PDB entry 8R1O | electron microscopy, 3.19 A resolution | chains C and F of the 9 polymer chains in the assembly

# Chain C
Protein: Exoribonuclease-like protein
Organism: Thermochaetoides thermophila DSM 1495
Reference sequence: G0S1P1 (G0S1P1_CHATD); residue numbers follow UniProt; this construct covers 1-357
Amino-acid sequence (357 residues; numbered 1 to 357; the number before each row is that of its first residue):
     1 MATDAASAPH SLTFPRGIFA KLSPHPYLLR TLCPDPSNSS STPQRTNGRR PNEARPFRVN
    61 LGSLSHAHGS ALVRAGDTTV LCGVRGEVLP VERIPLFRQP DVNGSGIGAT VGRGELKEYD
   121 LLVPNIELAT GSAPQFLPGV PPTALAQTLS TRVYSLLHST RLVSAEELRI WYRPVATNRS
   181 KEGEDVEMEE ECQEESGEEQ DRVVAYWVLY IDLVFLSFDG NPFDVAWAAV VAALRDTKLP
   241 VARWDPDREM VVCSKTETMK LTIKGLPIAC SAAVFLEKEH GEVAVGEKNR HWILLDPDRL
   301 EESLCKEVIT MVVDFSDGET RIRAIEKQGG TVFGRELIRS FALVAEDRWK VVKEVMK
Disordered / not traced: 1-12, 103-111, 176-199, 279-287

# Chain F
Protein: Exosome complex component MTR3
Organism: Thermochaetoides thermophila DSM 1495
Reference sequence: P0CT46 (MTR3_CHATD); numbering as in UniProt (aligned over 1-284)
Amino-acid sequence (284 residues; row label = number of the first residue in the row):
     1 MTDRRRINGP AGATIPPVYE DSGISEVKAL KIRSRPSNII RKIYLKTGVT PSASGSAYLE
    61 LETSANSGVS GLKLSCTVHG PRSLPRSSPF SPHMVVSTHV KYAPFATKQR RGYLRDPTER
   121 DLGIHLEAAL RGAIIADRWP KSGVDIIISI IEGDQDREAS KTQGDEVWDM MNTLSGCITV
   181 ASAALADAGI DCVDTVAGGV AALVQDSDGS PEIVVDPIPS EHRKILAACC VAYLPMRDEV
   241 TNLWFRGDLP ASDMDLYTEL VEKGIQASRS ANRVLVDCLT ETVG
Disordered / not traced: 1-2, 284

# Chain C / chain F interface
Pairs across the interface (83; chain C residue first):
  S63(C) - K73(F)
  L64(C) - F105(F)  hydrophobic
  L64(C) - I151(F)  hydrophobic
  L64(C) - E152(F)
  S65(C) - S70(F)  hydrogen bond (side chain-backbone)
  S65(C) - K73(F)  hydrogen bond
  S65(C) - E152(F)  hydrogen bond (backbone-side chain)
  H66(C) - E152(F)  salt bridge
  H66(C) - G153(F)  hydrogen bond (side chain-backbone)
  H66(C) - Q155(F)
  H66(C) - D156(F)  hydrogen bond (side chain-backbone)
  H68(C) - P17(F)
  D77(C) - P51(F)
  L81(C) - F105(F)
  L81(C) - I151(F)  hydrophobic
  G83(C) - F105(F)
  R85(C) - F105(F)  hydrogen bond (side chain-backbone)
  R85(C) - R110(F)
  R85(C) - D156(F)  salt bridge
  G86(C) - P17(F)
  E87(C) - T14(F)
  E87(C) - I15(F)
  E87(C) - R110(F)
  V88(C) - T14(F)
  V88(C) - I15(F)  hydrogen bond (backbone-backbone)
  L89(C) - P10(F)  hydrophobic
  L89(C) - T14(F)
  P90(C) - I15(F)  hydrophobic
  R93(C) - G12(F)
  R93(C) - A13(F)  hydrogen bond (side chain-backbone)
  R93(C) - I15(F)
  Y119(C) - P10(F)
  D120(C) - G9(F)
  D120(C) - P10(F)
  V123(C) - I7(F)
  V123(C) - G9(F)
  P124(C) - I7(F)
  N125(C) - R6(F)
  N125(C) - I7(F)  hydrogen bond (side chain-backbone)
  E127(C) - R6(F)  salt bridge
  E127(C) - P104(F)
  T130(C) - I147(F)
  G131(C) - T77(F)
  G131(C) - H79(F)  hydrogen bond (backbone-side chain)
  S132(C) - S52(F)  hydrogen bond (backbone-side chain)
  A133(C) - S52(F)
  L137(C) - H79(F)
  L137(C) - R82(F)
  P138(C) - R82(F)
  P138(C) - H99(F)
  P138(C) - D145(F)
  Q147(C) - R5(F)
  S150(C) - I7(F)
  T151(C) - I7(F)
  Y154(C) - I7(F)  hydrophobic
  W207(C) - P17(F)  hydrophobic
  V208(C) - P10(F)
  Y210(C) - P10(F)
  Y210(C) - T14(F)  hydrogen bond
  Y210(C) - R110(F)
  Y210(C) - R111(F)  hydrogen bond
  D212(C) - P104(F)
  D212(C) - F105(F)
  V214(C) - P104(F)
  V214(C) - F105(F)  hydrophobic
  L216(C) - T50(F)
  L216(C) - I151(F)  hydrophobic
  S217(C) - V49(F)  hydrogen bond (side chain-backbone)
  S217(C) - T50(F)
  R243(C) - E20(F)  salt bridge
  R248(C) - Y19(F)
  R248(C) - E20(F)
  V251(C) - V18(F)
  V252(C) - V18(F)
  V252(C) - E20(F)
  C253(C) - V18(F)  hydrogen bond (backbone-backbone)
  C253(C) - Y19(F)
  C253(C) - E20(F)  hydrogen bond (backbone-backbone)
  S254(C) - Y19(F)
  S254(C) - E20(F)
  K255(C) - Y19(F)
  K255(C) - D21(F)  salt bridge
  R299(C) - S52(F)
Interface residues without a listed pair, chain C (57 interface residues in all): A67, C82, P95, A129, P134, G139, L213, F218, P240, V241, M250
Interface residues without a listed pair, chain F (43 interface residues in all): N8, A11, P16, V27, A53, A103, S149, D154

# Overview
Chain C and chain F form an interface of 57 and 43 residues respectively; the contacts include 16 hydrogen
bonds and 5 salt bridges. Among the polar pairs are H66(C)-E152(F), R85(C)-D156(F) and E127(C)-R6(F).
Here chain C is Exoribonuclease-like protein and chain F is Exosome complex component MTR3, both from
Thermochaetoides thermophila DSM 1495. Entry 8R1O (Structure of C. thermophilum RNA exosome core) was
determined by electron microscopy.
